Entry 3SIP (X-ray diffraction, 3.50 A resolution); this record covers chains A and C of the 6 polymer chains in the assembly.

Chain A (and C):
Name: Caspase
From: Drosophila melanogaster
Notes: EC 3.4.22.-; chain C of this document is another copy of the same molecule, construct and numbering; everything in this record applies to it too
UniProt: O01382 (ICE_DROME); residues 5-157 here correspond to UniProt positions 78-230 (UniProt number = residue number + 73)
Amino-acid sequence (157 residues; row label = number of the first residue in the row):
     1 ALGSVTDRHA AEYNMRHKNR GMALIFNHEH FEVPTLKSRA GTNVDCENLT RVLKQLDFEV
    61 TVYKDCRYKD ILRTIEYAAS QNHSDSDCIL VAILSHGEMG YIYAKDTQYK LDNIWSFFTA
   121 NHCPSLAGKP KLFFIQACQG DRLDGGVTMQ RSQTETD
Unresolved in the structure: 150-157 (chain C: 153-157)
Curated features (UniProtKB/Swiss-Prot):
  - active site: His96, Cys138
What the authors report for this chain:
  - catalytic residues: Cys138
  - contacts within the chain: Glu29-Asn43 (hydrogen bond), Asn43-Lys64

How chain A and chain C interact:
Residue-residue contacts - 7 pairs, chain A then chain C:
  Thr6(A) - Ser152(C)  hydrogen bond (backbone-side chain)
  Asp7(A) - Ser152(C)  hydrogen bond
  Arg8(A) - Ser152(C)  hydrogen bond
  Ala120(A) - Val147(C)  hydrophobic
  Asn121(A) - Val147(C)
  Val147(A) - Ala120(C)  hydrophobic
  Val147(A) - Asn121(C)
Also at the interface, not in a pair above, chain A (8 interface residues in all): Ala127, Met149
Also at the interface, not in a pair above, chain C (6 interface residues in all): Ala127, Met149

Summary:
8 residues of chain A and 6 residues of chain C are in contact, with 3 hydrogen bonds. Polar pairs include
Thr6(A)-Ser152(C), Asp7(A)-Ser152(C) and Arg8(A)-Ser152(C). Curated annotation (UniProt) lists active-site
residues His96(A) and Cys138(A) on chain A. From the paper: the catalytic residue Cys138(A); contacts within
the chain involving Asn43(A), Glu29(A) and Lys64(A).
Chain A and chain C are both Caspase (Drosophila melanogaster); the structure, Crystal structure of drICE and
dIAP1-BIR1 complex, was determined by X-ray diffraction (same publication as 3SIQ and 3SIR).
